Entry 1IBL (X-ray diffraction, 3.11 A resolution); this record covers chains A and M of the 24 polymer chains in the assembly.

Chain A:
Molecule: 16S ribosomal RNA
From: Thermus thermophilus
Sequence (1522 nucleotides; each row starts with the number of its first residue; note: 42 numbers in that range are skipped by the numbering (no residue carries them; nothing is unmodelled there); a row labelled like 190A-190L holds insertion residues (190A, then the next letters in order); numbering starts at 0):
     0 UUUGUUGGAGAGUUUGAUCCUGGCUCAGGGUGAACGCUGGCGGCGUGCCU
    50 AAGACAUGCAAGUCGUGCGGG
    73 CCGCGGGGUUUU
    88 ACUCCG
    95 UGGUC
   101 AGCGGCGGACGGGUGAGUAACGCGUGGGU
  129A G
   130 ACCUACCCGGAAGAGGGGGACAACCCGGGGAAACUCGGGCUAAUCCCCCA
   180 UGUGGACCCGC
190A-190L CCCUUGGGGUGU
   191 GUCCAAAGGGCUUU
   216 GCCCGCUUCCGGAUGGGCCCGCGUCCCAUCAGCUAGUUGGUGGGGUAAUG
   266 GCCCACCAAGGCGACGACGGGUAGCCGGUCUGAGAGGAUGGCCGGCCACA
   316 GGGGCACUGAGACACGGGCCCCACUCCUACGGGAGGCAGCAGUUAGGAAU
   366 CUUCCGCAAUGGGCGCAAGCCUGACGGAGCGACGCCGCUUGGAGGAAGAA
   416 GCCCUUCGGGGUGUAAACUCCUGAA
   442 CCCGGGACGAAACCCCCGACGA
   474 GGGGACUGACGGUACCGGG
   494 GUAAUAGCGCCGGCCAACUCCGUGCCAGCAGCCGCGGUAAUACGGAGGGC
   544 GCGAGCGUUACCCGGAUUCACUGGGCGUAAAGGGCGUGUAGGCGGCCUGG
   594 GGCGUCCCAUGUGAAAGACCACGGCUCAACCGUGGGGGAGCGUGGGAUAC
   644 GCUCAGGCUAGACGGUGGGAGAGGGUGGUGGAAUUCCCGGAGUAGCGGUG
   694 AAAUGCGCAGAUACCGGGAGGAACGCCGAUGGCGAAGGCAGCCACCUGGU
   744 CCACCCGUGACGCUGAGGCGCGAAAGCGUGGGGAGCAAACCGGAUUAGAU
   794 ACCCGGGUAGUCCACGCCCUAAACGAUGCGCGCUAGGUCUCUGGGUCU
   848 CCUGGGGGCCGAAGCUAACGCGUUAAGCGCGCCGCCUGGGGAGUACGGCC
   898 GCAAGGCUGAAACUCAAAGGAAUUGACGGGGGCCCGCACAAGCGGUGGAG
   948 CAUGUGGUUUAAUUCGAAGCAACGCGAAGAACCUUACCAGGCCUUGACAU
   998 GCUAGG
 1003A G
  1004 AACCCGGGUGAAAGCCUGGGGUGCCCC
1030A-1030D GCGA
  1031 GGGGAGCCCUAGCACAGGUGCUGCAUGGCCGUCGUCAGCUCGUGCCGUGA
  1081 GGUGUUGGGUUAAGUCCCGCAACGAGCGCAACCCCCGCCGUUAGUUGCCA
  1131 GCGGUUCGGCCGGGCACUCUAACGGGACUGCCCGCGAAA
  1171 GCGGGAGGAAGGAGGGGACGACGUCUGGUCAGCAUGGCCCUUACGGCCUG
  1221 GGCGACACACGUGCUACAAUGCCCACUACAAAGCGAUGCCACCCGGCAAC
  1271 GGGGAGCUAAUCGCAAAAAGGUGGGCCCAGUUCGGAUUGGGGUCUGCAAC
  1321 CCGACCCCAUGAAGCCGGAAUCGCUAGUAAUCGCGGAUCAG
 1361A C
  1362 CAUGCCGCGGUGAAUACGUUCCCGGGCCUUGUACACACCGCCCGUCACGC
  1412 CAUGGGAGCGGGCUCUACCCGAAGUCGCCGGG
  1446 AGCCUACGGG
  1459 CAGGCGCCGAGGGUAGGGCCCGUGACUGGGGCGAAGUCGUAACAAGGUAG
  1509 CUGUACCGGAAGGUGCGGCUGGAUCACCUCCUUUCU
Unresolved in the structure: 0-4, 1535-1544
Metal / ion sites: Mg2+ site 1: U12, G21, G22; Mg2+ site 2: G15, U920; Mg2+ site 3 near G21 (its only coordinating residue here); Mg2+ site 4: C48, G115; Mg2+ site 5 near A53 (its only coordinating residue here); Mg2+ site 6: G61, U62, G105; Mg2+ site 7: G70, U98; Mg2+ site 8: A109, G331; Mg2+ site 9: G115, A116, G117, G289; Mg2+ site 10: A116, G117, G289; Mg2+ site 11: C121, G124, U125, G126, C235, G236; Mg2+ site 12 near G168 (its only coordinating residue here); 75 more Mg2+ sites not listed
Small-molecule neighbours: paromomycin (PAR): C1404, G1405, U1406, C1407, A1408, C1409, C1490, G1491, A1492, A1493, G1494, U1495, C1496

Chain M:
Protein: 30S ribosomal protein S13
From: Thermus thermophilus
Sequence (126 residues; each row starts with the number of its first residue):
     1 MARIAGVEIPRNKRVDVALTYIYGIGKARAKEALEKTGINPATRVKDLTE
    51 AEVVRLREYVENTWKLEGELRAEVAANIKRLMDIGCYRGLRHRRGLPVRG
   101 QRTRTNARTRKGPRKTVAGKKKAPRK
Unresolved in the structure: 1, 120-126

Interface between chain A and chain M:
Contacting residue pairs (88):
  G947(A) with Arg108(M), phosphate contact; Thr109(M), phosphate contact
  C948(A) with Asn106(M), base contact; Ala107(M), hydrogen bond to the phosphate; Arg108(M), hydrogen bond to the phosphate; Thr109(M), hydrogen bond to the phosphate
  A949(A) with Arg102(M), phosphate contact; Asn106(M), hydrogen bond to the base
  U950(A) with Arg102(M), salt bridge to the phosphate; Thr105(M), hydrogen bond to the base
  G951(A) with Arg102(M), salt bridge to the phosphate; Thr105(M), base contact
  U952(A) with Arg104(M), base contact; Thr105(M), base contact
  G953(A) with Arg104(M), hydrogen bond to the base
  G954(A) with Arg104(M), hydrogen bond to the base
  A1225(A) with Gln101(M), phosphate contact; Arg102(M), phosphate contact; Thr103(M), hydrogen bond to the phosphate
  C1226(A) with Arg91(M), salt bridge to the phosphate; Leu96(M), phosphate contact; Thr103(M), hydrogen bond to the phosphate; Arg104(M), base contact; Lys111(M), hydrogen bond to the phosphate
  A1227(A) with Leu96(M), phosphate contact; Lys111(M), phosphate contact; Lys115(M), hydrogen bond to the sugar; Val117(M), sugar contact
  C1228(A) with Arg104(M), hydrogen bond to the base; Arg108(M), salt bridge to the phosphate; Lys111(M), salt bridge to the phosphate; Pro113(M), phosphate contact; Arg114(M), phosphate contact; Lys115(M), hydrogen bond to the phosphate; Thr116(M), hydrogen bond to the phosphate; Val117(M), hydrogen bond to the sugar
  A1229(A) with Arg104(M), hydrogen bond to the base; Thr105(M), base contact; Arg114(M), salt bridge to the phosphate; Thr116(M), hydrogen bond to the phosphate
  C1230(A) with Thr105(M), base contact
  G1295(A) with Arg14(M), sugar contact
  C1296(A) with Arg14(M), sugar contact; Arg44(M), salt bridge to the phosphate
  C1297(A) with Lys13(M), phosphate contact; Arg44(M), salt bridge to the phosphate
  U1302(A) with Lys13(M), salt bridge to the phosphate; Arg14(M), base contact; Val17(M), phosphate contact; Tyr21(M), hydrogen bond to the phosphate
  A1306(A) with Thr109(M), hydrogen bond to the sugar
  U1307(A) with Gln101(M), hydrogen bond to the phosphate; Thr109(M), sugar contact; Arg110(M), phosphate contact
  U1308(A) with His92(M), hydrogen bond to the phosphate; Pro97(M), phosphate contact; Val98(M), hydrogen bond to the phosphate; Arg99(M), base contact; Gln101(M), hydrogen bond to the phosphate; Arg110(M), sugar contact
  G1309(A) with Val74(M), sugar contact; Asn77(M), hydrogen bond to the sugar; Ile78(M), sugar contact; Arg88(M), salt bridge to the phosphate; His92(M), salt bridge to the phosphate; Val98(M), phosphate contact; Arg99(M), salt bridge to the phosphate
  G1310(A) with Asn77(M), phosphate contact; Arg80(M), salt bridge to the phosphate; Arg88(M), salt bridge to the phosphate
  C1320(A) with Tyr87(M), sugar contact
  C1321(A) with Tyr87(M), sugar contact
  C1322(A) with Gly100(M), sugar contact
  G1323(A) with Gly100(M), phosphate contact
  C1328(A) with Ala28(M), phosphate contact; Arg29(M), sugar contact
  A1329(A) with Tyr23(M), phosphate contact; Gly24(M), phosphate contact; Ile25(M), phosphate contact; Gly26(M), phosphate contact; Ala28(M), phosphate contact; Arg29(M), hydrogen bond to the phosphate; Leu70(M), sugar contact
  U1330(A) with Ile22(M), phosphate contact; Tyr23(M), phosphate contact; Gly24(M), phosphate contact; Ile25(M), hydrogen bond to the phosphate
  A1332(A) with Thr109(M), base contact
Interface residues without a listed pair, chain A (35 interface residues in all): A946, G1224, U1301, G1331
Interface residues without a listed pair, chain M (44 interface residues in all): Lys27, Leu81

In short:
35 residues of chain A and 44 residues of chain M are in contact; the contacts include 26 hydrogen bonds and
14 salt bridges. Polar pairs include A949(A)-Asn106(M), U950(A)-Thr105(M) and G953(A)-Arg104(M). Chain A binds
paromomycin. U12(A), G21(A) and G22(A) form the Mg2+ site 1.
Here chain A is 16S ribosomal RNA and chain M is 30S ribosomal protein S13, both from Thermus thermophilus.
Entry 1IBL (Structure of the thermus thermophilus 30S ribosomal subunit in complex with a messenger RNA
fragment and ...) was determined by X-ray diffraction, deposited together with 1IBK and 1IBM.
